Entry 9CUL (electron microscopy, 3.60 A resolution); this record covers chains K and L of the 26 polymer chains in the assembly.

Chain K (and L):
Name: Major capsid protein
From: Pectobacterium phage phiTE
Notes: chain L of this document is another copy of the same molecule, construct and numbering; everything in this record applies to it too
Reference sequence: K9L3X8 (K9L3X8_9CAUD); numbering as in UniProt (aligned over 1-332)
Sequence (332 residues; row label = number of the first residue in the row):
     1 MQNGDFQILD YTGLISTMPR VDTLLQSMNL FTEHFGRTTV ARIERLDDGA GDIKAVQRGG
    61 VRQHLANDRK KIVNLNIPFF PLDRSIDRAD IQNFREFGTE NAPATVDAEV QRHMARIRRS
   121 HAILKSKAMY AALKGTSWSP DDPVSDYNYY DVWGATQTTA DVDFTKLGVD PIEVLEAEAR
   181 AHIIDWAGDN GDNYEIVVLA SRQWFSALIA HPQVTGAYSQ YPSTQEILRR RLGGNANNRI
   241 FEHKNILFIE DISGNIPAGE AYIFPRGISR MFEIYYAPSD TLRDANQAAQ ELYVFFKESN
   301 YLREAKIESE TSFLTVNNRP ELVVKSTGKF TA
Disordered / not traced: 331-332 (chain L: 141, 332)

Chain K / chain L interface:
Contacting residue pairs - 128 pairs, chain K then chain L:
  Met1(K) - Arg42(L)  hydrogen bond
  Gln2(K) - Arg42(L)
  Asn3(K) - Val40(L)
  Ile8(K) - Thr38(L)  hydrogen bond (backbone-side chain)
  Leu9(K) - Thr38(L)
  Leu9(K) - Val40(L)
  Leu9(K) - Arg42(L)
  Asp10(K) - Gly36(L)
  Asp10(K) - Arg37(L)  hydrogen bond (side chain-backbone)
  Asp10(K) - Thr38(L)  hydrogen bond (side chain-backbone)
  Asp10(K) - Val40(L)  hydrogen bond (backbone-backbone)
  Asp10(K) - Ala41(L)
  Asp10(K) - Arg42(L)  hydrogen bond (backbone-backbone)
  Tyr11(K) - Glu44(L)
  Thr12(K) - Ala41(L)
  Thr12(K) - Arg42(L)  hydrogen bond (side chain-backbone)
  Thr12(K) - Ile43(L)
  Thr12(K) - Arg270(L)  hydrogen bond (backbone-side chain)
  Thr12(K) - Tyr275(L)
  Gly13(K) - Glu44(L)  hydrogen bond (backbone-backbone)
  Gly13(K) - Arg270(L)
  Leu14(K) - Glu44(L)
  Leu14(K) - Arg270(L)
  Ile15(K) - Glu44(L)  hydrogen bond (backbone-backbone)
  Ile15(K) - Arg45(L)
  Ile15(K) - Leu46(L)  hydrogen bond (backbone-backbone)
  Ile15(K) - Arg270(L)
  Ser16(K) - Leu46(L)
  Thr17(K) - Arg45(L)
  Thr17(K) - Leu46(L)  hydrogen bond (backbone-backbone)
  Thr17(K) - Asp47(L)  hydrogen bond
  Thr17(K) - Asp48(L)  hydrogen bond (backbone-backbone)
  Thr17(K) - Arg319(L)
  Met18(K) - Asp47(L)
  Met18(K) - Asp48(L)  hydrogen bond (side chain-backbone)
  Met18(K) - Gly49(L)  hydrogen bond (side chain-backbone)
  Met18(K) - Gly188(L)
  Met18(K) - Asp189(L)
  Pro19(K) - Asp48(L)
  Pro19(K) - Gly49(L)
  Arg20(K) - Ile184(L)
  Arg20(K) - Asp189(L)
  Arg20(K) - Asn190(L)  hydrogen bond
  Arg20(K) - Gly191(L)  hydrogen bond (side chain-backbone)
  Arg20(K) - Tyr194(L)
  Val21(K) - Asn190(L)
  Phe79(K) - Ala55(L)
  Phe79(K) - Val56(L)  hydrogen bond (backbone-backbone)
  Phe79(K) - Arg58(L)
  Phe80(K) - Ile53(L)  hydrophobic
  Phe80(K) - Lys54(L)
  Phe80(K) - Ala55(L)  hydrophobic
  Pro81(K) - Ile53(L)
  Pro81(K) - Val56(L)
  Pro81(K) - Arg62(L)
  Pro81(K) - Gln63(L)  hydrogen bond (backbone-side chain)
  Leu82(K) - Ile53(L)  hydrophobic
  Leu82(K) - Gln63(L)
  Asp83(K) - Arg62(L)  salt bridge
  Asp83(K) - Gln63(L)  hydrogen bond (backbone-backbone)
  Asp83(K) - His64(L)
  Asp83(K) - Leu65(L)  hydrogen bond (backbone-backbone)
  Arg84(K) - Leu65(L)
  Arg84(K) - Ala66(L)  hydrogen bond (side chain-backbone)
  Arg95(K) - Glu44(L)  salt bridge
  Glu96(K) - Lys70(L)
  Phe97(K) - Glu44(L)
  Phe97(K) - Arg45(L)
  Phe97(K) - Lys70(L)
  Phe97(K) - Lys71(L)
  Phe97(K) - Ile72(L)  hydrophobic
  Arg112(K) - Asp68(L)  salt bridge
  Arg112(K) - Lys70(L)
  Arg116(K) - Asp48(L)
  Arg116(K) - Leu65(L)
  Arg116(K) - Ala66(L)  hydrogen bond (side chain-backbone)
  Arg116(K) - Asn67(L)  hydrogen bond (side chain-backbone)
  Arg116(K) - Asp68(L)
  Arg119(K) - Asp48(L)  salt bridge
  Arg119(K) - Gly49(L)  hydrogen bond (side chain-backbone)
  Arg119(K) - Ala50(L)
  Ser120(K) - Gly51(L)  hydrogen bond (side chain-backbone)
  Ile123(K) - Ala50(L)  hydrophobic
  Leu124(K) - Ile53(L)  hydrophobic
  Lys127(K) - Asp52(L)  salt bridge
  Pro140(K) - Ala55(L)
  Asp141(K) - Lys54(L)  salt bridge
  Asp142(K) - Gln57(L)
  Val144(K) - Gln57(L)
  Arg202(K) - Ala181(L)
  Arg202(K) - Asp185(L)  salt bridge
  Ser206(K) - Glu173(L)
  Ser219(K) - Gln220(L)
  Ser219(K) - Tyr221(L)
  Gln220(K) - Gln220(L)
  Tyr221(K) - Tyr221(L)  hydrophobic
  Pro222(K) - Tyr221(L)  hydrophobic
  Ile227(K) - Lys244(L)
  Leu228(K) - Ala217(L)  hydrophobic
  Leu228(K) - His243(L)
  Leu228(K) - Lys244(L)
  Arg229(K) - Ala217(L)  hydrogen bond (side chain-backbone)
  Arg229(K) - Tyr218(L)
  Arg229(K) - Tyr221(L)  hydrogen bond
  Arg229(K) - Pro222(L)  hydrogen bond (side chain-backbone)
  Arg229(K) - Ser223(L)  hydrogen bond
  Arg229(K) - His243(L)
  Arg229(K) - Lys244(L)  hydrogen bond (backbone-backbone)
  Arg230(K) - Lys244(L)
  Arg230(K) - Asn245(L)
  Arg231(K) - Glu176(L)  salt bridge
  Arg231(K) - Arg180(L)
  Arg231(K) - Lys244(L)
  Arg231(K) - Asn245(L)  hydrogen bond (backbone-side chain)
  Asn235(K) - Arg180(L)  hydrogen bond
  Asn235(K) - Asn193(L)
  Asn235(K) - Tyr194(L)
  Asn235(K) - Glu195(L)
  Ala236(K) - Asp192(L)
  Ala236(K) - Asn193(L)  hydrogen bond (backbone-side chain)
  Asn237(K) - Ile184(L)
  Asn237(K) - Asp192(L)  hydrogen bond
  Pro278(K) - Arg58(L)  hydrogen bond (backbone-side chain)
  Ser279(K) - Arg58(L)
  Asp280(K) - Gly59(L)
  Glu308(K) - Arg62(L)  salt bridge
  Glu310(K) - Arg62(L)  salt bridge
  Ser312(K) - Arg58(L)  hydrogen bond
Interface residues without a listed pair, chain K (69 interface residues in all): Thr39, Pro78, Gly98, His113, Ile117, His121, Ser139, Ala210, Tyr218, Glu226, Gly234, Ala277
Interface residues without a listed pair, chain L (63 interface residues in all): Val61, Asn74, Asn286, Asn318

Overview:
69 residues of chain K and 63 residues of chain L are in contact, with 38 hydrogen bonds and 10 salt bridges.
Among the polar pairs are Asp83(K)-Arg62(L), Arg95(K)-Glu44(L) and Arg112(K)-Asp68(L).
Both chains are Major capsid protein (Pectobacterium phage phiTE). Entry 9CUL (Bacteriophage PhiTE mature
capsid) was determined by electron microscopy (same publication as 9CB9, 9CBA, 9CC7, 9CUY and 9MJN).
